Entry 3RFT (X-ray diffraction, 1.90 A resolution); this record covers chains B and C of the 3 polymer chains in the assembly.

# Chain B (and C)
Protein: Uronate dehydrogenase
Source organism: Agrobacterium tumefaciens
Notes: EC 1.1.1.203; chain C of this document is another copy of the same molecule, construct and numbering; everything in this record applies to it too
UniProt: Q7CRQ0 (Q7CRQ0_AGRT5); residues 3-267 here correspond to UniProt positions 1-265 (UniProt number = residue number - 2)
Amino-acid sequence (267 residues; each row starts with the number of its first residue):
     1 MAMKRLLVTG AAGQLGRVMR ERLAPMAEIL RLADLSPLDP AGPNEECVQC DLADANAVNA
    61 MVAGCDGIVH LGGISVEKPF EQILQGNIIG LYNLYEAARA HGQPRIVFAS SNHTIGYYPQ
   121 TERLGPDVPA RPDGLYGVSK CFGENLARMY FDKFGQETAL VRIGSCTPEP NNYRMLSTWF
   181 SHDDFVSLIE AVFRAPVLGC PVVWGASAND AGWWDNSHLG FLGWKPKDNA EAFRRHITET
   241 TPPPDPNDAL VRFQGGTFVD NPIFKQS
Unresolved in the structure: 267
Differences from the reference sequence: expression tag (1-2)
Swiss-Prot annotation at these positions:
  - active site: Tyr136 (Proton acceptor)
  - binding site (NAD(+)): Gln14, Leu15, Asp34 to Ser36, Asp51, Leu52, Leu71 to Ser75, Lys140, Cys166
  - binding site (substrate): Ser75, Ser111 to His113, Ser165, Arg174
From the paper describing this entry:
  - binding site for sulfate ion: Asn112, His113, Ser165, Arg174
  - self-association interface (contacts with another copy of this molecule): Cys141
  - specificity-determining residues: Asp34, Arg174 (proposed by the authors, not directly observed)
  - catalytic residues: Ser111, Tyr136 (proposed by the authors, not directly observed)

# How chain B and chain C interact
Contacting residue pairs - 65 pairs, chain B then chain C:
  Phe80(B) with Tyr92(C), hydrophobic
  Leu84(B) with Leu84(C), hydrophobic; Ile88(C), hydrophobic; Ile89(C), hydrophobic
  Ile88(B) with Phe142(C), hydrophobic
  Ile89(B) with Leu84(C), hydrophobic
  Tyr92(B) with Phe80(C), hydrophobic; Ile263(C); Lys265(C)
  Glu96(B) with Ile263(C); Lys265(C), salt bridge
  Arg99(B) with Ile263(C)
  Tyr117(B) with Asp152(C); Lys153(C), hydrogen bond
  Asp127(B) with Pro129(C)
  Pro129(B) with Asp127(C)
  Ala130(B) with Asn145(C); Arg148(C)
  Arg131(B) with Arg148(C); Asp152(C), salt bridge
  Pro132(B) with Asn145(C); Met149(C)
  Asp133(B) with Met149(C); Lys153(C), hydrogen bond (backbone-side chain)
  Gly134(B) with Met149(C)
  Leu135(B) with Leu146(C), hydrophobic; Met149(C), hydrophobic
  Val138(B) with Phe142(C), hydrophobic; Asn145(C); Met149(C), hydrophobic
  Cys141(B) with Asn145(C)
  Phe142(B) with Val138(C), hydrophobic
  Asn145(B) with Pro132(C); Val138(C); Cys141(C); Asn145(C)
  Leu146(B) with Leu135(C), hydrophobic; Val138(C), hydrophobic
  Arg148(B) with Ala130(C); Arg131(C)
  Met149(B) with Pro132(C); Gly134(C); Leu135(C), hydrophobic; Val138(C), hydrophobic; Ile263(C), hydrophobic
  Tyr150(B) with Ile263(C)
  Asp152(B) with Tyr117(C); Arg131(C), salt bridge
  Lys153(B) with Tyr117(C), hydrogen bond; Asp133(C), hydrogen bond (side chain-backbone); Phe258(C), hydrogen bond (side chain-backbone); Val259(C), hydrogen bond (side chain-backbone); Asn261(C), hydrogen bond (side chain-backbone)
  Phe154(B) with Ile263(C), hydrophobic
  Phe258(B) with Lys153(C), hydrogen bond (backbone-side chain)
  Val259(B) with Lys153(C), hydrogen bond (backbone-side chain)
  Asn261(B) with Lys153(C), hydrogen bond (backbone-side chain)
  Ile263(B) with Tyr92(C); Glu96(C); Arg99(C); Met149(C), hydrophobic; Tyr150(C); Phe154(C), hydrophobic
  Lys265(B) with Tyr92(C); Glu96(C), salt bridge

# In short
Chain B and chain C each contribute 32 residues to their interface, with 10 hydrogen bonds and 4 salt bridges.
Among the polar pairs are Glu96(B)-Lys265(C), Arg131(B)-Asp152(C) and Tyr117(B)-Lys153(C). The paper reports
catalytic residues Ser111(B) and Tyr136(B); a binding site for sulfate ion at Asn112(B), His113(B) and
Ser165(B) among others.
Both chains are Uronate dehydrogenase (Agrobacterium tumefaciens). Entry 3RFT (Crystal structure of uronate
dehydrogenase from Agrobacterium tumefaciens) was determined by X-ray diffraction (same publication as 3RFV
and 3RFX).
